7XOA - chains A and D of the 4 polymer chains in the assembly; structure by electron microscopy, 3.20 A resolution.

== Chain A ==
Name: Spike glycoprotein
Organism: Severe acute respiratory syndrome coronavirus 2
Reference sequence: P0DTC2 (SPIKE_SARS2); aligned to UniProt positions 1-1270 over residues 4-1273 (the alignment contains insertions or deletions, so no single offset holds)
Amino-acid sequence (1270 residues; row label = number of the first residue in the row):
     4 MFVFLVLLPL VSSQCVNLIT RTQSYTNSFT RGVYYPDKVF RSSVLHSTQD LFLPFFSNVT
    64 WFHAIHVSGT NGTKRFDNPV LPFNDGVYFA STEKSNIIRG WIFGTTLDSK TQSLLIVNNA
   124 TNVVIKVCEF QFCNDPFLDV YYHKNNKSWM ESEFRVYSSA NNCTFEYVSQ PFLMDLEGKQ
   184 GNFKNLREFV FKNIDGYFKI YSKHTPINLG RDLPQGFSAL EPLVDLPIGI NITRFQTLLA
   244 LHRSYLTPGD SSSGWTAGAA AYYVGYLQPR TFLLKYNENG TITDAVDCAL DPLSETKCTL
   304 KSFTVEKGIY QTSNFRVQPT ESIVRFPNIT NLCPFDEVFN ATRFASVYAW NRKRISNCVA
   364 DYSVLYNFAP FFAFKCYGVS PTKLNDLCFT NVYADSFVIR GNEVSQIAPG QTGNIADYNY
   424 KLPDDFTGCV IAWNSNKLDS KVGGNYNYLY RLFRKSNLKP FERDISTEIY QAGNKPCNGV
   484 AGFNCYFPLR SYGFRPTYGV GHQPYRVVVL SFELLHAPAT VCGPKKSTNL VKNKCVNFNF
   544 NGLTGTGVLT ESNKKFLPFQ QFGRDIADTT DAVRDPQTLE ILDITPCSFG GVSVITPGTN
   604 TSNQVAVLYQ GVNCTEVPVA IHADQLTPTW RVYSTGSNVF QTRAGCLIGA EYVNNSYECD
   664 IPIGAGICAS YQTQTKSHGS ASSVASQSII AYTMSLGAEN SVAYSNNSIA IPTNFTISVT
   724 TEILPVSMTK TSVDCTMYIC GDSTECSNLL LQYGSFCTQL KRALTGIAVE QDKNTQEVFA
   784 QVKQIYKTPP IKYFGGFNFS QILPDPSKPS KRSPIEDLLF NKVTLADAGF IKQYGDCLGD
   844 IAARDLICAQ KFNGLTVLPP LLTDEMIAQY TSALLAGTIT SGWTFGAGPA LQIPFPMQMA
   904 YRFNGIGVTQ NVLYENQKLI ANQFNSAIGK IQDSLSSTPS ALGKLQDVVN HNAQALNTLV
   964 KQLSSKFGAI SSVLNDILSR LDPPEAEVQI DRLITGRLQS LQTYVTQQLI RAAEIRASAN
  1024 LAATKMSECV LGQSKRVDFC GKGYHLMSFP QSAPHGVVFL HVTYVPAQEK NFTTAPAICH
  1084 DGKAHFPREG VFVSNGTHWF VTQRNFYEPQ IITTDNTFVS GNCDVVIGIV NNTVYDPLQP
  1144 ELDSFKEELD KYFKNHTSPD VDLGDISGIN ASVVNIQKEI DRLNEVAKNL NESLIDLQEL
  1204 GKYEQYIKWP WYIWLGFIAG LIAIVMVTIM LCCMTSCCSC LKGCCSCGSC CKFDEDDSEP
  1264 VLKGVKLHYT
Disordered / not traced: 4-26, 71-79, 143-156, 177-186, 211-214, 621-639, 677-689, 829-853, 1147-1273
Differences from the reference sequence: variant Ile22 (Thr19 in P0DTC2), Ser27 (Ala in P0DTC2), Asp142 (Gly in P0DTC2), Gly213 (Val in P0DTC2), Asp339 (Gly in P0DTC2), Phe371 (Ser in P0DTC2), Pro373 (Ser in P0DTC2), Phe375 (Ser in P0DTC2), Ala376 (Thr in P0DTC2), Asn405 (Asp in P0DTC2), Ser408 (Arg in P0DTC2), Asn417 (Lys in P0DTC2), Lys440 (Asn in P0DTC2), Asn477 (Ser in P0DTC2), Lys478 (Thr in P0DTC2), Ala484 (Glu in P0DTC2), Arg493 (Gln in P0DTC2), Arg498 (Gln in P0DTC2), Tyr501 (Asn in P0DTC2), His505 (Tyr in P0DTC2), Gly614 (Asp in P0DTC2), Tyr655 (His in P0DTC2), Lys679 (Asn in P0DTC2), His681 (Pro in P0DTC2), Lys764 (Asn in P0DTC2), Tyr796 (Asp in P0DTC2), His954 (Gln in P0DTC2), Lys969 (Asn in P0DTC2); engineered mutation Gly682 (Arg in P0DTC2), Ser683 (Arg in P0DTC2), Ser685 (Arg in P0DTC2), Pro817 (Phe in P0DTC2), Pro892 (Ala in P0DTC2), Pro899 (Ala in P0DTC2), Pro942 (Ala in P0DTC2), Pro986 (Lys in P0DTC2), Pro987 (Val in P0DTC2)
Swiss-Prot annotation at these positions:
  - lipidation (S-palmitoyl cysteine): Cys1243, Cys1250, Cys1253
  - glycosylation (N-linked (GlcNAc...) asparagine): Asn20 (complex), Asn125 (hybrid), Asn334 (complex), Asn606 (hybrid)
Disulfides: Cys131-Cys166, Cys291-Cys301, Cys336-Cys361, Cys379-Cys432, Cys391-Cys525, Cys480-Cys488, Cys538-Cys590, Cys617-Cys649, Cys662-Cys671, Cys738-Cys760, Cys743-Cys749, Cys1032-Cys1043, Cys1082-Cys1126
Covalent attachments: N-acetylglucosamine (NAG) linked to Asn61, Asn122, Asn331, Asn603, Asn616, Asn709, Asn801, Asn1074, Asn1098, Asn1134
Residues lining bound ligands: N-acetylglucosamine (NAG; 2-acetamido-2-deoxy-beta-D-glucopyranose): Glu654, Tyr655, Asn657

== Chain D ==
Name: Angiotensin-converting enzyme 2
Organism: Mus musculus
Notes: EC 3.4.17.23, 3.4.17.-
Reference sequence: Q8R0I0 (ACE2_MOUSE); numbering as in UniProt (aligned over 1-805)
Amino-acid sequence (805 residues; numbered 1 to 805; the number before each row is that of its first residue):
     1 MSSSSWLLLS LVAVTTAQSL TEENAKTFLN NFNQEAEDLS YQSSLASWNY NTNITEENAQ
    61 KMSEAAAKWS AFYEEQSKTA QSFSLQEIQT PIIKRQLQAL QQSGSSALSA DKNKQLNTIL
   121 NTMSTIYSTG KVCNPKNPQE CLLLEPGLDE IMATSTDYNS RLWAWEGWRA EVGKQLRPLY
   181 EEYVVLKNEM ARANNYNDYG DYWRGDYEAE GADGYNYNRN QLIEDVERTF AEIKPLYEHL
   241 HAYVRRKLMD TYPSYISPTG CLPAHLLGDM WGRFWTNLYP LTVPFAQKPN IDVTDAMMNQ
   301 GWDAERIFQE AEKFFVSVGL PHMTQGFWAN SMLTEPADGR KVVCHPTAWD LGHGDFRIKM
   361 CTKVTMDNFL TAHHEMGHIQ YDMAYARQPF LLRNGANEGF HEAVGEIMSL SAATPKHLKS
   421 IGLLPSDFQE DSETEINFLL KQALTIVGTL PFTYMLEKWR WMVFRGEIPK EQWMKKWWEM
   481 KREIVGVVEP LPHDETYCDP ASLFHVSNDY SFIRYYTRTI YQFQFQEALC QAAKYNGSLH
   541 KCDISNSTEA GQKLLKMLSL GNSEPWTKAL ENVVGARNMD VKPLLNYFQP LFDWLKEQNR
   601 NSFVGWNTEW SPYADQSIKV RISLKSALGA NAYEWTNNEM FLFRSSVAYA MRKYFSIIKN
   661 QTVPFLEEDV RVSDLKPRVS FYFFVTSPQN VSDVIPRSEV EDAIRMSRGR INDVFGLNDN
   721 SLEFLGIHPT LEPPYQPPVT IWLIIFGVVM ALVVVGIIIL IVTGIKGRKK KNETKREENP
   781 YDSMDIGKGE SNAGFQNSDD AQTSF
Disordered / not traced: 1-18, 135-139, 616-805
Swiss-Prot annotation at these positions:
  - region: Arg652 to Lys659 (Essential for cleavage by ADAM17), Arg697 to Gly716 (Essential for cleavage by TMPRSS11D and TMPRSS2)
  - motif: Glu778 to Ile786 (LIR), Tyr781 to Asp785 (SH2-binding), Tyr781 to Met784 (Endocytic sorting signal), Asn792 to Phe795 (PTB), Thr803 to Phe805 (PDZ-binding)
  - active site: Glu375 (Proton acceptor), His505 (Proton donor)
  - binding site (chloride): Arg169, Trp477, Lys481
  - binding site (substrate): Arg273, His345, Pro346, Tyr515
  - binding site (Zn(2+)): His374, His378, Glu402
  - modified residue: Tyr781 (Phosphotyrosine), Ser783 (Phosphoserine)
  - glycosylation (N-linked (GlcNAc...) asparagine): Asn53, Asn536, Asn546, Asn660, Asn690
  - cross-link: Lys788 (Glycyl lysine isopeptide (Lys-Gly) (interchain with G-Cter in ubiquitin))
Disulfides: Cys133-Cys141, Cys344-Cys361, Cys530-Cys542
Covalent attachments: N-acetylglucosamine (NAG) linked to Asn53, Asn546

== Chain A / chain D interface ==
Residue-residue contacts (23; chain A residue first):
  Tyr449(A) with Asp38(D); Gln42(D), hydrogen bond
  Tyr453(A) with Gln34(D), hydrogen bond
  Phe456(A) with Thr27(D); Asn31(D)
  Ala475(A) with Asn24(D)
  Gly476(A) with Asn24(D)
  Phe486(A) with Thr79(D); Phe83(D), hydrophobic
  Tyr489(A) with Phe28(D)
  Arg493(A) with Asn31(D), hydrogen bond; Gln34(D), hydrogen bond
  Arg498(A) with Asp38(D), salt bridge; Tyr41(D); Gln42(D), hydrogen bond
  Thr500(A) with Tyr41(D), hydrogen bond; Asp355(D); Arg357(D)
  Tyr501(A) with Tyr41(D); His353(D)
  Gly502(A) with His353(D), hydrogen bond (backbone-backbone); Gly354(D)
  His505(A) with His353(D), hydrogen bond (side chain-backbone)
Also at the interface, not in a pair above, chain A (19 interface residues in all): Arg403, Leu455, Tyr473, Asn477, Asn487, Ser494
Also at the interface, not in a pair above, chain D (18 interface residues in all): Ser19, Asn30, Leu45, Asn330

== In short ==
19 residues of chain A and 18 residues of chain D are in contact; the contacts include 8 hydrogen bonds and 1
salt bridge. Among the polar pairs are Arg498(A)-Asp38(D), Tyr449(A)-Gln42(D) and Tyr453(A)-Gln34(D). Bound to
chain A: N-acetylglucosamine.
Here chain A is Spike glycoprotein (Severe acute respiratory syndrome coronavirus 2) and chain D is
Angiotensin-converting enzyme 2 (Mus musculus). Entry 7XOA (SARS-CoV-2 Omicron BA.2 Variant Spike Trimer with
one mouse ACE2 Bound) was determined by electron microscopy, deposited together with 7XO4, 7XO5, 7XO6, 7XO7,
7XO8, 7XO9 and 3 further entries.
